6GGV - chain A; structure by X-ray diffraction, 2.69 A resolution.

[Chain A]
Name: Amino acid ABC transporter, periplasmic amino acid-binding protein
Source organism: Thermotoga maritima
UniProtKB: Q9WZ62 (Q9WZ62_THEMA); residue numbers follow UniProt; this construct covers 20-232
Chain sequence (213 residues; numbered 20 to 232; the number before each row is that of its first residue):
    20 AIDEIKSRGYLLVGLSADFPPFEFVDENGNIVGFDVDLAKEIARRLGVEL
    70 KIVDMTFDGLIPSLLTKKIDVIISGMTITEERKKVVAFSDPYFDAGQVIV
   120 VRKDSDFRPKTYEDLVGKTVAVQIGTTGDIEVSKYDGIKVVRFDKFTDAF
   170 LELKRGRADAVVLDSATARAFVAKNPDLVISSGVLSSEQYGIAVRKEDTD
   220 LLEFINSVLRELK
Not modelled in the structure: 20
Bound ions: Cd2+ site 1: Asp22, Asp125; Cd2+ site 2 near Glu46 (its only coordinating residue here); Cd2+ site 3 near Asp56 (its only coordinating residue here); Cd2+ site 4: Glu99 (shared with 1 residue of chain B); Cd2+ site 5: Asp133 (shared with 1 residue of chain B); Cd2+ site 6 near Lys153 (its only coordinating residue here); Cd2+ site 7 near Asp163 (its only coordinating residue here); Cd2+ site 8 near Asp178 (its only coordinating residue here); Cd2+ site 9 near Asp219 (its only coordinating residue here)
Ligand contacts: arginine (ARG): Ser35, Asp37, Phe38, Glu42, Phe76, Ser93, Gly94, Met95, Thr96, Arg101, Gln142, Gly144, Thr145, Thr146, Phe165, Asp183, Glu207, Tyr209

[Overview]
Ligands of chain A: arginine. Asp22 and Asp125 coordinate Cd2+ site 1.
Chain A is Amino acid ABC transporter, periplasmic amino acid-binding protein (Thermotoga maritima); the
structure, Structure of the arginine-bound form of truncated (residues 20-233) ArgBP from T. maritima, was
determined by X-ray diffraction together with 6GGP from the same study.
